8AS4 - chain A; structure by X-ray diffraction, 2.30 A resolution.

Chain A:
Protein: Beta-arrestin-1
Organism: Homo sapiens
UniProtKB: P49407 (ARRB1_HUMAN); numbering as in UniProt (aligned over 1-418)
Sequence (418 residues; numbered 1 to 418; the number before each row is that of its first residue):
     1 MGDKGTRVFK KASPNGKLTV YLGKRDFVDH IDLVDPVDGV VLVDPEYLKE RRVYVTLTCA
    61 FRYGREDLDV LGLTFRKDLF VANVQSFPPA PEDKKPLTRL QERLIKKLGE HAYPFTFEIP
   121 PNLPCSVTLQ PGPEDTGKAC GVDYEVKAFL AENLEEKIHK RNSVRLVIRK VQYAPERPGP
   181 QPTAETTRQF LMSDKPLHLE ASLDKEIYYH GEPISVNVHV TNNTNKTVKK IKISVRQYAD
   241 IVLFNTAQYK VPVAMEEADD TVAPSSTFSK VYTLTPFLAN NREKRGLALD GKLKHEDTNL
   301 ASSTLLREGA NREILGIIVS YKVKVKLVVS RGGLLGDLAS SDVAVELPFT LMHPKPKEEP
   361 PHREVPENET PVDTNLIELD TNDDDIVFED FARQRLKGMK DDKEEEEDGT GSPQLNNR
Unresolved in the structure: 1-4, 68-71, 92-94, 134-137, 332-339, 358-385, 397-418
Sequence notes: engineered mutation Leu150 (Cys in P49407), Val242 (Cys in P49407), Val251 (Cys in P49407), Ser269 (Cys in P49407)
UniProt features mapped onto this chain:
  - motif: Asp385 to Arg395 ([DE]-X(1,2)-F-X-X-[FL]-X-X-X-R motif)
  - binding site (1D-myo-inositol hexakisphosphate): Lys250, Met255, Lys324, Lys326
  - modified residue: Tyr47 (Phosphotyrosine), Ser412 (Phosphoserine)
Reported in the primary citation:
  - contacts within the chain: Arg25-Glu389 (salt bridge), Arg169-Asp290 (salt bridge), Arg169-Asp297 (salt bridge)

Summary:
UniProt lists 4 residues binding 1D-myo-inositol hexakisphosphate. From the paper: contacts within the chain
involving Arg25, Glu389 and Arg169 among others.
Chain A is Beta-arrestin-1 (Homo sapiens); the structure, Crystal structure of human beta-arrestin-1, was
determined by X-ray diffraction (same publication as 8AS2 and 8AS3).
